Entry 5VKS (X-ray diffraction, 1.94 A resolution); this record covers chain A.

# Chain A
Molecule: Outer capsid protein VP4
From: Human rotavirus A
Reference sequence: A7YCM0 (A7YCM0_9REOV); numbering as in UniProt (aligned over 64-223)
Sequence (160 residues; row label = number of the first residue in the row):
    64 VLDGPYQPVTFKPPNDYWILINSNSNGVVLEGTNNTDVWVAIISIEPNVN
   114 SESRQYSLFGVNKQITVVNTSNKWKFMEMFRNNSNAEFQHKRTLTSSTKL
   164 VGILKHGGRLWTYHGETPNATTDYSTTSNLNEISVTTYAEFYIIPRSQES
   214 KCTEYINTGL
Reported in the primary citation:
  - binding site for beta-D-galactopyranose: H169, G170, W174, T184, T185
  - binding site for N-acetylglucosamine: L167, W174, T185, R209, E212
  - binding site for alpha-D-glucopyranose: R172
  - conformationally variable residues (loop rearrangement): N87 to G90

# Overview
From the paper: a binding site for beta-D-galactopyranose at H169, G170 and W174 among others; a binding site
for N-acetylglucosamine at L167, W174 and T185 among others.
Chain A is Outer capsid protein VP4 (Human rotavirus A); the structure, Crystal structure of P[19] rotavirus
VP8* complexed with LNFPI, was determined by X-ray diffraction, deposited together with 5VKI.
